1XYV - chain A; structure by X-ray diffraction, 1.79 A resolution.

== Chain A ==
Protein: Flavodoxin
Source organism: Desulfovibrio vulgaris
Reference sequence: P00323 (FLAV_DESVH); residue numbers follow UniProt; this construct covers 1-148
Sequence (148 residues; numbered 1 to 148; the number before each row is that of its first residue):
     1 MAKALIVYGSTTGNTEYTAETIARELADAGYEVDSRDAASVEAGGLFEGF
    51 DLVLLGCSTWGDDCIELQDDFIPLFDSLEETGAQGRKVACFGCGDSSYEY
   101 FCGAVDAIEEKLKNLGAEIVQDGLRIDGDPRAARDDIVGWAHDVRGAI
Not modelled in the structure: 1
Construct notes: engineered mutation Cys64 (Ser in P00323)
Ligand contacts: FMN (flavin mononucleotide): Gly9, Ser10, Thr11, Thr12, Gly13, Asn14, Thr15, Glu16, Ser58, Thr59, Trp60, Gly61, Gln68, Cys93, Gly94, Asp95, Tyr98, Tyr100, Phe101, Cys102

== Summary ==
Bound to chain A: flavin mononucleotide.
Chain A is Flavodoxin (Desulfovibrio vulgaris); the structure, Low Temperature (100K) Crystal Structure Of
Flavodoxin Mutant S64C, monomer, semiquinone state, was determined by X-ray diffraction, deposited together
with 1WSW, 1XYY and 1WSB.
